Entry 6HNC (X-ray diffraction, 1.50 A resolution); this record covers chains A and D of the 4 polymer chains in the assembly.

[Chain A (and D)]
Protein: Pteridine reductase
Organism: Trypanosoma brucei brucei
Notes: chain D of this document is another copy of the same molecule, construct and numbering; everything in this record applies to it too
UniProt: O76290 (O76290_TRYBB); residues 1-268 here = UniProt positions 1-268
Sequence (288 residues; each row starts with the number of its first residue; numbers below 1 keep their minus sign (Met-19 is residue -19)):
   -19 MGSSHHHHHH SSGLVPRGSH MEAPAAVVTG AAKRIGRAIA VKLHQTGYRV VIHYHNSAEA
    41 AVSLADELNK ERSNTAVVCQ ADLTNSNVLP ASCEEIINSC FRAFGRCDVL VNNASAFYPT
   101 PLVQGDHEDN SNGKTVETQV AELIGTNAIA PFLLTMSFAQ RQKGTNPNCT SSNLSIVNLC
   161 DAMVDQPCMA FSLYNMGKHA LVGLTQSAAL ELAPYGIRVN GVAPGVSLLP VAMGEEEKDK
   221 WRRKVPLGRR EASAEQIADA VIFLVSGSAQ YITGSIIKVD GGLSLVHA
Disordered / not traced: -19 to 1, 105-113, 143-151 (chain D: -19 to 1, 104-113, 143-151)
Construct notes: initiating methionine (-19); expression tag (-18 to 0)
Ligand contacts:
  - Cycloguanil (1CY; 1-(4-chlorophenyl)-6,6-dimethyl-1,6-dihydro-1,3,5-triazine-2,4-diamine): Arg14, Ser95, Ala96, Phe97, Asp161, Tyr174, Val206, Leu208, Leu209, Pro210, Met213, Trp221
  - NADP (NAP; NADP nicotinamide-adenine-dinucleotide phosphate): Gly10, Arg14, Ile15, Gly16, His33, Tyr34, His35, Asn36, Ser37, Ala61, Asp62, Leu63, Thr64, Asn93, Ala94, Ser95, Ala96, Thr126, Asn127, Leu159, Cys160, Asp161, Tyr174, Lys178, Pro204, Gly205, Val206, Ser207, Leu208

[Chain A / chain D interface]
Pairs across the interface (77; chain A residue first):
  Asn65(A) - Glu117(D)  hydrogen bond
  Asn65(A) - Val120(D)
  Ser66(A) - Glu117(D)
  Asn67(A) - Glu117(D)
  Leu69(A) - Glu117(D)
  Pro70(A) - Val116(D)  hydrophobic
  Pro70(A) - Glu117(D)
  Pro101(A) - Met136(D)
  Pro101(A) - Glu191(D)
  Leu102(A) - Phe132(D)  hydrophobic
  Leu102(A) - Met136(D)
  Leu102(A) - Ala188(D)  hydrophobic
  Leu102(A) - Glu191(D)  hydrogen bond (backbone-side chain)
  Val103(A) - Ala139(D)  hydrophobic
  Val103(A) - Gln140(D)
  Val103(A) - Leu192(D)  hydrophobic
  Val103(A) - Tyr195(D)
  Gln104(A) - Gln140(D)  hydrogen bond (backbone-side chain)
  Val116(A) - Pro70(D)  hydrophobic
  Val116(A) - Phe132(D)  hydrophobic
  Val116(A) - Leu133(D)  hydrophobic
  Glu117(A) - Asn65(D)  hydrogen bond
  Glu117(A) - Ser66(D)
  Glu117(A) - Leu69(D)
  Glu117(A) - Pro70(D)
  Glu117(A) - Leu133(D)
  Ala128(A) - Met176(D)
  Ile129(A) - Val120(D)  hydrophobic
  Phe132(A) - Leu102(D)  hydrophobic
  Phe132(A) - Val116(D)  hydrophobic
  Phe132(A) - Ser172(D)
  Phe132(A) - Leu173(D)  hydrophobic
  Leu133(A) - Val116(D)  hydrophobic
  Leu133(A) - Glu117(D)
  Met136(A) - Pro101(D)
  Met136(A) - Leu102(D)
  Ala139(A) - Val103(D)  hydrophobic
  Gln140(A) - Val103(D)
  Val164(A) - Gln186(D)
  Asp165(A) - Gln186(D)  hydrogen bond
  Pro167(A) - Ser187(D)
  Pro167(A) - Leu190(D)
  Met169(A) - Leu190(D)
  Met169(A) - Glu191(D)
  Ala170(A) - Glu191(D)
  Ser172(A) - Phe132(D)
  Ser172(A) - Ser187(D)
  Ser172(A) - Glu191(D)
  Leu173(A) - Phe132(D)  hydrophobic
  Asn175(A) - Gly183(D)  hydrogen bond (side chain-backbone)
  Asn175(A) - Ser187(D)  hydrogen bond
  Met176(A) - Ala128(D)
  Met176(A) - Phe132(D)  hydrophobic
  Met176(A) - Ala180(D)
  Met176(A) - Leu184(D)
  His179(A) - His179(D)
  His179(A) - Gly183(D)
  His179(A) - Gln186(D)  hydrogen bond
  Ala180(A) - Met176(D)
  Gly183(A) - Asn175(D)
  Gly183(A) - His179(D)
  Leu184(A) - Met176(D)
  Gln186(A) - Val164(D)
  Gln186(A) - Asp165(D)  hydrogen bond
  Gln186(A) - His179(D)  hydrogen bond
  Ser187(A) - Pro167(D)
  Ser187(A) - Ser172(D)
  Ser187(A) - Asn175(D)  hydrogen bond
  Ala188(A) - Leu102(D)  hydrophobic
  Leu190(A) - Pro167(D)
  Leu190(A) - Met169(D)  hydrophobic
  Glu191(A) - Pro101(D)
  Glu191(A) - Leu102(D)  hydrogen bond (side chain-backbone)
  Glu191(A) - Met169(D)
  Glu191(A) - Ala170(D)
  Glu191(A) - Ser172(D)
  Tyr195(A) - Val103(D)
Other interface residues (no listed pair), chain A (44 interface residues in all): Val120, Ile124, Thr135, Cys168, Phe171, Val182, Leu192
Other interface residues (no listed pair), chain D (43 interface residues in all): Asn67, Ile124, Ile129, Thr135, Cys168, Phe171, Val182

[In short]
Chain A and chain D form an interface of 44 and 43 residues respectively; the contacts include 12 hydrogen
bonds. Polar contacts include Asn65(A)-Glu117(D), Leu102(A)-Glu191(D) and Gln104(A)-Gln140(D). Bound to chain
A: NADP and Cycloguanil.
Chain A and chain D are both Pteridine reductase (Trypanosoma brucei brucei); the structure, Trypanosoma
brucei PTR1 in complex with cycloguanil, was determined by X-ray diffraction (same publication as 6HNR and
6HOW).
